PDB entry 1TA8 | X-ray diffraction, 1.80 A resolution | chain A

Chain A:
Molecule: DNA ligase, NAD-dependent
Source organism: Enterococcus faecalis
Notes: EC 6.5.1.2; fragment: Adenylation domain
UniProt: Q837V6 (Q837V6_ENTFA); numbering as in UniProt (aligned over 1-323)
Amino-acid sequence (332 residues; numbered 1 to 332; the number before each row is that of its first residue):
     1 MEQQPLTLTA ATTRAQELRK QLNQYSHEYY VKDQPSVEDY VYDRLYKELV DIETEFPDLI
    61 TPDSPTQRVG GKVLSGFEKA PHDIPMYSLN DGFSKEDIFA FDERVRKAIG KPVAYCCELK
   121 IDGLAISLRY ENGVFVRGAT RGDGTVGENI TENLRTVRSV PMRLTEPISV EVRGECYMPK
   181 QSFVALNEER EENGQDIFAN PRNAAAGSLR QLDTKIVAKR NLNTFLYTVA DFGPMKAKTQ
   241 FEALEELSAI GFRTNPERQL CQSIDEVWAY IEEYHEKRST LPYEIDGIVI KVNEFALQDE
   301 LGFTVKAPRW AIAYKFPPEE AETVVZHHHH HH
Unresolved in the structure: 1-4, 318-332
Modified positions: GLX (glu/gln ambiguous) at position 326
Ligand contacts: beta-nicotinamide ribose monophosphate (NMN): Tyr25, Ser26, Tyr29, Tyr30, Pro35, Val37, Glu38, Asp39, Tyr42, Asp43, Tyr46, Arg158
Swiss-Prot annotation at these positions:
  - active site: Lys120 (N6-AMP-lysine intermediate)
  - binding site (NAD(+)): Asp39 to Asp43, Ser88 to Asp91, Glu118, Arg141, Glu175, Lys291, Lys315
What the authors report for this chain:
  - binding site for beta-nicotinamide ribose monophosphate: Glu28, Tyr29, Tyr30, Ser36, Val37, Asp39, Tyr42, Arg158
  - contacts within the chain: Tyr29-Tyr30, Tyr30-Arg158
  - binding site for sulfate ion: Arg141, Arg202
  - catalytic residues: Lys120, Glu175, Asp286 (proposed by the authors, not directly observed)

Overview:
Bound to chain A: beta-nicotinamide ribose monophosphate. From UniProt: active-site residue Lys120 and 14
NAD+-binding residues. The paper reports catalytic residues Lys120, Glu175 and Asp286; a binding site for
beta-nicotinamide ribose monophosphate at Glu28, Tyr29 and Tyr30 among others.
Chain A is DNA ligase, NAD-dependent (Enterococcus faecalis); the structure, Structural rearrangement
accompanying NAD+ synthesis within a bacterial DNA ligase crystal, was determined by X-ray diffraction,
deposited together with 1TAE.
